PDB entry 8G9U | electron microscopy, 3.00 A resolution | chains B and K of the 17 polymer chains in the assembly

Chain B:
Molecule: CRISPR-associated protein, Csd2 family
Source organism: Neisseria lactamica
Reference sequence: D0W8X6 (D0W8X6_NEILA); numbering as in UniProt (aligned over 2-283)
Sequence (283 residues; numbered 2 to 284; the number before each row is that of its first residue):
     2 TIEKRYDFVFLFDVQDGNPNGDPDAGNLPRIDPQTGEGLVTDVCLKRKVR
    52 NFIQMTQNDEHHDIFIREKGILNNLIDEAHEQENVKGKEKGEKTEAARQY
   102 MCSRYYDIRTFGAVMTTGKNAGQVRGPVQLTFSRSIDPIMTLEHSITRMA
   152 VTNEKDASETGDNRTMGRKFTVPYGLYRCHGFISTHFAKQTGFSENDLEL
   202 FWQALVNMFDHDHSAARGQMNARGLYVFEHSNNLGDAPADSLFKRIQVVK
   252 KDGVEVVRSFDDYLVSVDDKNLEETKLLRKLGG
Sequence notes: expression tag (284)

Chain K:
Molecule: crRNA
Source organism: Neisseria lactamica
Sequence (43 nucleotides; numbered 1 to 43; the number before each row is that of its first residue):
     1 GUUGAAACAGGGUCAGCUUGCCGUAGGUGGCAUCGCCCUCGUC

Chain B / chain K interface:
Pairs across the interface (61; chain B residue first):
  Asn-21(B) with C14(K), hydrogen bond to the phosphate; A15(K), hydrogen bond to the phosphate; G16(K), phosphate contact
  Gly-22(B) with A15(K), sugar contact; G16(K), hydrogen bond to the phosphate
  Pro-24(B) with A15(K), base contact
  Gly-27(B) with A15(K), base contact
  Asn-28(B) with A15(K), hydrogen bond to the sugar; G16(K), phosphate contact
  Arg-31(B) with A15(K), salt bridge to the phosphate
  Thr-42(B) with C14(K), phosphate contact; A15(K), hydrogen bond to the phosphate
  Val-44(B) with G12(K), sugar contact; U13(K), phosphate contact; C14(K), phosphate contact; A15(K), phosphate contact
  Cys-45(B) with C14(K), phosphate contact
  Lys-47(B) with U13(K), salt bridge to the phosphate
  Arg-48(B) with C14(K), salt bridge to the phosphate
  Lys-49(B) with C14(K), base contact
  Arg-51(B) with G12(K), hydrogen bond to the phosphate; U13(K), salt bridge to the phosphate; C14(K), salt bridge to the phosphate
  Asn-52(B) with C14(K), base contact
  Phe-112(B) with U13(K), phosphate contact
  Gly-113(B) with G12(K), sugar contact
  Ala-114(B) with G11(K), sugar contact; G12(K), sugar contact
  Val-115(B) with G11(K), base contact; G12(K), hydrogen bond to the sugar
  Thr-117(B) with G11(K), hydrogen bond to the base
  Gln-124(B) with G11(K), hydrogen bond to the base
  Val-125(B) with G11(K), hydrogen bond to the sugar; G12(K), sugar contact
  Arg-126(B) with G11(K), hydrogen bond to the phosphate; G12(K), phosphate contact
  Gln-130(B) with G12(K), hydrogen bond to the phosphate
  Ser-146(B) with C21(K), sugar contact
  Ile-147(B) with U19(K), base contact; C21(K), phosphate contact
  Thr-148(B) with U19(K), hydrogen bond to the sugar; G20(K), sugar contact; C21(K), hydrogen bond to the phosphate
  Arg-149(B) with U19(K), sugar contact
  Met-150(B) with G20(K), phosphate contact
  Arg-165(B) with G20(K), hydrogen bond to the base; C22(K), sugar contact
  Thr-166(B) with U19(K), base contact
  Met-167(B) with U19(K), base contact
  Arg-169(B) with U19(K), base contact
  Lys-170(B) with U18(K), sugar contact; U19(K), base contact
  Asp-213(B) with C14(K), base contact
  Ser-215(B) with C17(K), hydrogen bond to the phosphate; U18(K), hydrogen bond to the phosphate
  Ala-216(B) with U18(K), hydrogen bond to the phosphate
  Ala-217(B) with C17(K), phosphate contact; U18(K), phosphate contact
  Arg-218(B) with C14(K), base contact; G16(K), salt bridge to the phosphate; C17(K), salt bridge to the phosphate
Also at the interface, not in a pair above, chain B (41 interface residues in all): Pro-20, Asp-108, His-214
Also at the interface, not in a pair above, chain K (13 interface residues in all): G10

In short:
41 residues of chain B and 13 residues of chain K are in contact, with 18 hydrogen bonds and 7 salt bridges.
Polar contacts include Thr-117(B)/G11(K), Gln-124(B)/G11(K) and Arg-165(B)/G20(K).
Here chain B is CRISPR-associated protein, Csd2 family and chain K is crRNA, both from Neisseria lactamica.
Entry 8G9U (Exploiting Activation and Inactivation Mechanisms in Type I-C CRISPR-Cas3 for Genome Editing
Applications) was determined by electron microscopy (same publication as 8G9S, 8G9T, 8GAF, 8GAM and 8GAN).
